Entry 5HN6 (X-ray diffraction, 2.50 A resolution); this record covers chain A.

== Chain A ==
Protein: Homoisocitrate dehydrogenase
Organism: Thermococcus kodakarensis (strain ATCC BAA-918 / JCM 12380 / KOD1)
UniProt: Q5JFV8 (Q5JFV8_THEKO); residues 1-347 here = UniProt positions 1-347
Amino-acid sequence (353 residues; row label = number of the first residue in the row):
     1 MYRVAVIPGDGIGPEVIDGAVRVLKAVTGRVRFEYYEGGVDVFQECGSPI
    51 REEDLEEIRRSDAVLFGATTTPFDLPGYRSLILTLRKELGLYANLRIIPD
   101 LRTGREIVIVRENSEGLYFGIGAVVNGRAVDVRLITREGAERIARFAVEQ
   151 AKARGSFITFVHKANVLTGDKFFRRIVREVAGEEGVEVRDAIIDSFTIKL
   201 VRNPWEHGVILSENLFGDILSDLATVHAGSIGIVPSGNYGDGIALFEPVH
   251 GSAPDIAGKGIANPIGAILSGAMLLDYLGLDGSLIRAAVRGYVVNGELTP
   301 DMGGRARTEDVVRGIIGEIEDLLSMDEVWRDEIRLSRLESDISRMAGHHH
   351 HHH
Not modelled in the structure: 330-353
Sequence notes: expression tag (348-353)
Bound ions: Mn2+: Asp-194, Asp-218 (together with 3-isopropylmalic acid)
Residues lining bound ligands: 3-isopropylmalic acid (IPM): Ser-80, Leu-83, Arg-86, Arg-96, Arg-111, Tyr-118, Lys-163, Asn-165, Val-166, Asp-194, Asp-218, Glu-247

== Summary ==
Bound to chain A: 3-isopropylmalic acid. Asp-194 and Asp-218 coordinate Mn2+.
Chain A is Homoisocitrate dehydrogenase (Thermococcus kodakarensis (strain ATCC BAA-918 / JCM 12380 / KOD1));
the structure, Crystal structure of beta-decarboxylating dehydrogenase (TK0280) from Thermococcus kodakarensis
complexed with Mn and 3-isopropylmalate, was determined by X-ray diffraction together with 5HN3, 5HN4 and 5HN5
from the same study.
